PDB entry 4CG5 | electron microscopy, 7.40 A resolution (low resolution: residue-level contacts below are approximate; hydrogen-bond / salt-bridge calls are withheld) | chains A and C of the 3 polymer chains in the assembly

Chain A:
Protein: Protein transport protein SEC61 subunit alpha isoform 1
Organism: Canis lupus familiaris
Reference sequence: P38377 (S61A1_CANFA); residues 1-476 here = UniProt positions 1-476
Amino-acid sequence (476 residues; each row starts with the number of its first residue):
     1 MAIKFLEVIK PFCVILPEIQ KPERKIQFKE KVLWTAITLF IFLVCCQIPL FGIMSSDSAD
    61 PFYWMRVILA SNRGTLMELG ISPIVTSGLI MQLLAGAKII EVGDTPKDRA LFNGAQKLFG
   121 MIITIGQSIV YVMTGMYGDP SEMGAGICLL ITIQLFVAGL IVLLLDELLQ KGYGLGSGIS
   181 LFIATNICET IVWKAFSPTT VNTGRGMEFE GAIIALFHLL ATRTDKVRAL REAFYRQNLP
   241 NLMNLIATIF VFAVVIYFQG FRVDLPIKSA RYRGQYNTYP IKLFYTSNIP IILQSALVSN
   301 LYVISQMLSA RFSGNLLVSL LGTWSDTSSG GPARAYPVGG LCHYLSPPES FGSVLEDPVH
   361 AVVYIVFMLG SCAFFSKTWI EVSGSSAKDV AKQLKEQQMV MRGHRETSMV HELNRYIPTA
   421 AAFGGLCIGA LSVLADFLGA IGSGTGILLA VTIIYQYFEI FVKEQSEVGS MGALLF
Unresolved in the structure: 1-24

Chain C:
Protein: Protein transport protein SEC61 subunit beta
Organism: Canis lupus familiaris
Reference sequence: P60467 (SC61B_CANFA); residues 61-96 here = UniProt positions 61-96
Amino-acid sequence (36 residues; row label = number of the first residue in the row):
    61 EDSPGLKVGP VPVLVMSLLF IASVFMLHIW GKYTRS

Chain A / chain C interface:
Contacting residue pairs (28; chain A residue first):
  W34(A) - P70(C)
  Q47(A) - W90(C)
  I48(A) - F80(C)
  I48(A) - I81(C)
  I48(A) - V84(C)
  L50(A) - W90(C)
  F51(A) - F85(C)
  F51(A) - H88(C)
  F51(A) - I89(C)
  F51(A) - W90(C)
  F51(A) - Y93(C)
  G52(A) - V84(C)
  G52(A) - H88(C)
  I53(A) - L87(C)
  I53(A) - H88(C)
  M54(A) - L87(C)
  T75(A) - F80(C)
  N113(A) - E61(C)
  G114(A) - E61(C)
  K117(A) - E61(C)
  K117(A) - D62(C)
  K117(A) - K67(C)
  L150(A) - L87(C)
  Q154(A) - F80(C)
  Q154(A) - L87(C)
  V157(A) - F80(C)
  L168(A) - K67(C)
  L168(A) - V68(C)
Also at the interface, not in a pair above, chain A (23 interface residues in all): I41, V44, S55, A158, I161, L164, K171
Also at the interface, not in a pair above, chain C (18 interface residues in all): L74, M76, S77, R95

In short:
23 residues of chain A and 18 residues of chain C are in contact.
Here chain A is Protein transport protein SEC61 subunit alpha isoform 1 and chain C is Protein transport
protein SEC61 subunit beta, both from Canis lupus familiaris. Entry 4CG5 (Cryo-EM of the Sec61-complex bound
to the 80S ribosome translating a secretory substrate) was determined by electron microscopy (same publication
as 4CG6 and 4CG7).
